PDB entry 5CGI | X-ray diffraction, 2.80 A resolution | chains H and Z of the 28 polymer chains in the assembly

# Chain H
Protein: Proteasome subunit beta type-2
Organism: Saccharomyces cerevisiae (strain ATCC 204508 / S288c)
Notes: EC 3.4.25.1
Reference sequence: P25043 (PSB2_YEAST); residues 1-232 here correspond to UniProt positions 30-261 (UniProt number = residue number + 29)
Chain sequence (232 residues; each row starts with the number of its first residue):
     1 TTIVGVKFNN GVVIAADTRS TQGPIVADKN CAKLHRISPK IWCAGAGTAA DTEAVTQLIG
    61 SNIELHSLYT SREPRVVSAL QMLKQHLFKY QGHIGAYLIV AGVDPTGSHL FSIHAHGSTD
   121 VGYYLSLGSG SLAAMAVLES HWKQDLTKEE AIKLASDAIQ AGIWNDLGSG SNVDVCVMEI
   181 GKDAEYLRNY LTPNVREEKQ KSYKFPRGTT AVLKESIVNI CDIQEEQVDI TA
Unresolved in the structure: 223-232
UniProt features mapped onto this chain:
  - active site: T1 (Nucleophile)
Covalent attachments: compound 04C linked to T1
Residues lining bound ligands:
  - 04C (1,2,4-trideoxy-4-methyl-2-{[N-(morpholin-4-ylacetyl)-L-alanyl-O-methyl-L-tyrosyl]amino}-1-phenyl-D-xylitol), molecule 1: R19, S20, T21, Q22, C31, A32, K33, G45, A46, G47, T48, A49, T52, S129, G168
  - 04C, molecule 2: H114, H116, S118

# Chain Z
Protein: Proteasome subunit beta type-6
Organism: Saccharomyces cerevisiae (strain ATCC 204508 / S288c)
Notes: EC 3.4.25.1
Reference sequence: P23724 (PSB6_YEAST); residues 1-222 here correspond to UniProt positions 20-241 (UniProt number = residue number + 19)
Chain sequence (222 residues; each row starts with the number of its first residue):
     1 QFNPYGDNGG TILGIAGEDF AVLAGDTRNI TDYSINSRYE PKVFDCGDNI VMSANGFAAD
    61 GDALVKRFKN SVKWYHFDHN DKKLSINSAA RNIQHLLYGK RFFPYYVHTI IAGLDEDGKG
   121 AVYSFDPVGS YEREQCRAGG AAASLIMPFL DNQVNFKNQY EPGTNGKVKK PLKYLSVEEV
   181 IKLVRDSFTS ATERHIQVGD GLEILIVTKD GVRKEFYELK RD
Bound ions: Mg2+: T192, V198
Residues lining bound ligands: 04C (1,2,4-trideoxy-4-methyl-2-{[N-(morpholin-4-ylacetyl)-L-alanyl-O-methyl-L-tyrosyl]amino}-1-phenyl-D-xylitol): R101, D126, P127, V128

# How chain H and chain Z interact
Contacting residue pairs (58; chain H residue first):
  R19(H) - I196(Z)
  R19(H) - D222(Z)  salt bridge
  G23(H) - Y33(Z)
  P24(H) - R194(Z)
  P24(H) - H195(Z)
  P24(H) - I196(Z)  hydrogen bond (backbone-backbone)
  I25(H) - R194(Z)
  I25(H) - H195(Z)
  V26(H) - E193(Z)
  V26(H) - R194(Z)  hydrogen bond (backbone-backbone)
  V26(H) - I196(Z)  hydrophobic
  A27(H) - R194(Z)  hydrogen bond (backbone-side chain)
  K29(H) - E193(Z)  salt bridge
  K29(H) - R194(Z)
  I163(H) - D222(Z)
  W164(H) - I35(Z)
  W164(H) - R38(Z)  hydrogen bond (backbone-side chain)
  W164(H) - R221(Z)
  W164(H) - D222(Z)
  N165(H) - Y33(Z)
  N165(H) - R38(Z)
  D166(H) - Y33(Z)
  D166(H) - D222(Z)
  L167(H) - I30(Z)  hydrophobic
  L167(H) - D32(Z)
  L167(H) - Y33(Z)  hydrogen bond (backbone-backbone)
  L167(H) - I35(Z)  hydrophobic
  L167(H) - I196(Z)
  G168(H) - Y33(Z)
  S169(H) - D222(Z)
  G170(H) - D222(Z)
  S171(H) - D222(Z)  hydrogen bond (backbone-side chain)
  N194(H) - K220(Z)  hydrogen bond (backbone-side chain)
  N194(H) - D222(Z)
  R196(H) - T189(Z)  hydrogen bond
  R196(H) - S190(Z)  hydrogen bond
  R196(H) - E193(Z)
  E197(H) - R185(Z)  salt bridge
  K199(H) - D186(Z)
  Q200(H) - K182(Z)
  Q200(H) - R185(Z)  hydrogen bond
  Q200(H) - D186(Z)  hydrogen bond (backbone-side chain)
  K201(H) - E179(Z)
  K201(H) - D186(Z)  hydrogen bond (backbone-side chain)
  Y203(H) - F149(Z)  hydrophobic
  Y203(H) - Q153(Z)
  Y203(H) - L183(Z)
  Y203(H) - D186(Z)  hydrogen bond
  F205(H) - N152(Z)
  F205(H) - Q153(Z)
  F205(H) - Q159(Z)
  P206(H) - P162(Z)  hydrophobic
  R207(H) - P162(Z)
  G208(H) - P162(Z)
  T209(H) - Q159(Z)
  T209(H) - Y160(Z)  hydrogen bond (backbone-backbone)
  A211(H) - Y160(Z)  hydrophobic
  A211(H) - G166(Z)
Other interface residues (no listed pair), chain H (32 interface residues in all): T21, D28, S129
Other interface residues (no listed pair), chain Z (33 interface residues in all): R28, S34, L145, N158, E161, G163, E218

# Overview
The interface between chain H and chain Z involves 32 residues on one side and 33 on the other; the contacts
include 14 hydrogen bonds and 3 salt bridges. Among the polar pairs are R19(H)-D222(Z), K29(H)-E193(Z) and
E197(H)-R185(Z). Chain H binds compound 04C.
Chain H is Proteasome subunit beta type-2 and chain Z is Proteasome subunit beta type-6, both from
Saccharomyces cerevisiae (strain ATCC 204508 / S288c); the structure, Yeast 20S proteasome beta5-G48C mutant
in complex with ONX 0914, was determined by X-ray diffraction (same publication as 5CGH, 5CGF and 5CGG).
